Entry 7EO4 (electron microscopy, 2.86 A resolution); this record covers chains C and E of the 5 polymer chains in the assembly.

[Chain C]
Molecule: Guanine nucleotide-binding protein G(I)/G(S)/G(T) subunit beta-1
Source organism: Homo sapiens
Reference sequence: P62873 (GBB1_HUMAN); numbering as in UniProt (aligned over 2-340)
Amino-acid sequence (345 residues; each row starts with the number of its first residue; numbers below 1 keep their minus sign (Met-4 is residue -4)):
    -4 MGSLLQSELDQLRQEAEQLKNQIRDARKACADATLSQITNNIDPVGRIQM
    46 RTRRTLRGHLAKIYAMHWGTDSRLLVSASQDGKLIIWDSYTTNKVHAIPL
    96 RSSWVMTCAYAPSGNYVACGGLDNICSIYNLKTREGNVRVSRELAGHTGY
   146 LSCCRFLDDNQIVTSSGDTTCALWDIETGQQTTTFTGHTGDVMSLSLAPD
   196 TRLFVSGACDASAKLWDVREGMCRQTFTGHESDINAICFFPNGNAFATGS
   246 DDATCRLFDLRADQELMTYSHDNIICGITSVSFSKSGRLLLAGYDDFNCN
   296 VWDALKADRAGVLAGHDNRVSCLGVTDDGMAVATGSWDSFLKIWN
Disordered / not traced: -4 to 1
Sequence notes: initiating methionine (-4); expression tag (-3 to 1)
Curated features (UniProtKB/Swiss-Prot):
  - modified residue: Ser2 (N-acetylserine), His266 (Phosphohistidine)
  - natural variant: Leu30 (L30F: In MRD42; uncertain significance), Arg52 (R52G: In MRD42), Gly64 (G64V: In MRD42), Asp76 (D76E: In MRD42; D76G: In MRD42), Gly77 (G77S: In MRD42), Lys78 (K78R: In MRD42), Ile80 (I80N: In MRD42; I80T: In MRD42), His91 (H91R: In MRD42; uncertain significance), Ala92 (A92T: In MRD42), Pro94 (P94S: In MRD42), Leu95 (L95P: In MRD42), Arg96 (R96L: In MRD42), 5 further natural variant entries in UniProt

[Chain E]
Molecule: scFv16
Source organism: Homo sapiens
Notes: antibody fragment or engineered binder
Amino-acid sequence (247 residues; numbered 2 to 235 plus 16 insertion-coded residues; 3 numbers in that range are skipped by the numbering (no residue carries them; nothing is unmodelled there); the number before each row is that of its first residue; a row labelled like 120A-120P holds insertion residues (120A, then the next letters in order)):
     2 VQLVESGGGLVQPGGSRKLSCSASGFAFSSFGMHWVRQAPEKGLEWVAYI
    52 SSGSGTIYYADTVKGRFTISRDDPKNTLFLQMTSLRSEDTAMYYCVRSIY
   102 YYGSSPFDFWGQGTTLTVS
120A-120P AGGGGSGGGGSGGGGS
   124 SDIVMTQATSSVPVTPGESVSISCRSSKSLLHSNGNTYLYWFLQRPGQSP
   174 QLLIYRMSNLASGVPDRFSGSGSGTAFTLTISRLEAEDVGVYYCMQHLEY
   224 PLTFGAGTKLEL
Disordered / not traced: 120A-120P
Cystine bridges: Cys147-Cys217

[Interface between chain C and chain E]
Pairs across the interface (7; chain C residue first):
  Arg68(C) - Tyr103(E)
  Val90(C) - Tyr102(E)  hydrophobic
  Arg129(C) - Val2(E)
  Glu130(C) - Gly26(E)
  Glu130(C) - Phe27(E)
  Glu130(C) - Ala28(E)  hydrogen bond (backbone-backbone)
  Gly131(C) - Ala28(E)
Also at the interface, not in a pair above, chain C (8 interface residues in all): Leu69, Asp83, Asn132
Also at the interface, not in a pair above, chain E (8 interface residues in all): Phe32, Arg98

[In short]
The chain C/chain E interface involves 8 residues from each chain, with 1 hydrogen bond. Its one hydrogen
bond, Glu130(C)-Ala28(E), is backbone to backbone.
Chain C is Guanine nucleotide-binding protein G(I)/G(S)/G(T) subunit beta-1 and chain E is scFv16, both from
Homo sapiens; the structure, Cryo-EM of Sphingosine 1-phosphate receptor 1 / Gi complex bound to BAF312, was
determined by electron microscopy together with 7EO2 and 7WF7 from the same study.
